PDB entry 5O6A | electron microscopy, 3.90 A resolution | chains A and D of the 6 polymer chains in the assembly

== Chain A ==
Name: Envelope protein
Source organism: Tick-borne encephalitis virus (strain Hypr)
Notes: EC 3.4.21.91, 3.6.1.15, 3.6.4.13, 2.1.1.56, 2.1.1.57, 2.7.7.48
Reference sequence: Q01299 (POLG_TBEVH); residues 1-496 here correspond to UniProt positions 281-776 (UniProt number = residue number + 280)
Amino-acid sequence (496 residues; row label = number of the first residue in the row):
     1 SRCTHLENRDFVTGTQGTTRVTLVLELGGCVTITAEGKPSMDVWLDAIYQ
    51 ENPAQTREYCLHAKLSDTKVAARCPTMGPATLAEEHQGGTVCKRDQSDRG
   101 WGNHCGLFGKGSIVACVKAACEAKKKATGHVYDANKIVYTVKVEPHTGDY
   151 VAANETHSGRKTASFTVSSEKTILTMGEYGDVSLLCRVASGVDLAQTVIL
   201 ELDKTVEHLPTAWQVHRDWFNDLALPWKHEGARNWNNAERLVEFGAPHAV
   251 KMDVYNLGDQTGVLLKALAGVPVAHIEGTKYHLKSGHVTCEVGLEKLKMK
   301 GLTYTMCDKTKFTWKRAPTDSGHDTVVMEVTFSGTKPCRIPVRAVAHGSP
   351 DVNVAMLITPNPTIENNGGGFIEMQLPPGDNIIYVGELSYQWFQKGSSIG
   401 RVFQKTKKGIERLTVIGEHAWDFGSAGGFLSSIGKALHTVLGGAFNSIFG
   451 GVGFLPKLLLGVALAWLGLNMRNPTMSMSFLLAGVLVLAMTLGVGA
Disordered / not traced: 493-496
Cystine bridges: Cys-3/Cys-30, Cys-60/Cys-121, Cys-74/Cys-105, Cys-92/Cys-116, Cys-186/Cys-290, Cys-307/Cys-338
Covalently attached groups: N-acetylglucosamine (NAG) linked to Asn-154
UniProt features mapped onto this chain:
  - region: Asp-98 to Gly-111 (Fusion peptide)
  - site: Ala-496 (Cleavage)
  - glycosylation: Asn-154 (N-linked (GlcNAc...) asparagine)
What the authors report for this chain:
  - post-translational modification sites: Asn-154
  - self-association interface (contacts with another copy of this molecule): Gly-100 to Gly-109
  - contacts within the chain: His-287/His-419

== Chain D ==
Name: Small envelope protein M
Source organism: Tick-borne encephalitis virus (strain Hypr)
Notes: EC 3.4.21.91, 3.6.1.15, 3.6.4.13, 2.1.1.56, 2.1.1.57, 2.7.7.48
Reference sequence: Q01299 (POLG_TBEVH); residues 1-75 here correspond to UniProt positions 206-280 (UniProt number = residue number + 205)
Amino-acid sequence (75 residues; each row starts with the number of its first residue):
     1 SVLIPSHAQGELTGRGHKWLEGDSLRTHLTRVEGWVWKNRLLALAMVTVV
    51 WLTLESVVTRVAVLVVLLCLAPVYA
Disordered / not traced: 1, 73-75
UniProt features mapped onto this chain:
  - site: Ala-75 (Cleavage)

== Interface between chain A and chain D ==
Residue-residue contacts - 14 pairs, chain A then chain D:
  Asp-222(A) / Lys-38(D)
  Glu-243(A) / Leu-20(D)
  Ala-246(A) / His-17(D)  hydrogen bond (backbone-side chain)
  Tyr-255(A) / Trp-19(D)  hydrophobic
  Leu-257(A) / Trp-19(D)  hydrophobic
  Lys-266(A) / Val-2(D)  hydrogen bond (side chain-backbone)
  Lys-266(A) / Ile-4(D)
  Ile-448(A) / Leu-41(D)  hydrophobic
  Phe-449(A) / Leu-42(D)  hydrophobic
  Val-452(A) / Trp-35(D)  hydrophobic
  Leu-459(A) / Leu-70(D)  hydrophobic
  Ala-463(A) / Leu-67(D)  hydrophobic
  Leu-467(A) / Thr-53(D)
  Leu-467(A) / Leu-54(D)  hydrophobic
Other interface residues (no listed pair), chain A (17 interface residues in all): Asn-256, Ser-447, Gly-451, Pro-456, Met-471
Other interface residues (no listed pair), chain D (15 interface residues in all): Leu-3, Pro-72

== Summary ==
Chain A and chain D form an interface of 17 and 15 residues respectively, with 2 hydrogen bonds. Among the
polar pairs are Ala-246(A)/His-17(D) and Lys-266(A)/Val-2(D). The paper reports a modification site at
Asn-154(A); a self-association interface involving Gly-100(A).
Here chain A is Envelope protein and chain D is Small envelope protein M, both from Tick-borne encephalitis
virus (strain Hypr). Entry 5O6A (The cryo-EM structure of Tick-borne encephalitis virus mature particle) was
determined by electron microscopy together with 5O6V from the same study.
